1HBN - chains B and E of the 6 polymer chains in the assembly; structure by X-ray diffraction, 1.16 A resolution.

== Chain B (and E) ==
Protein: Methyl-coenzyme M reductase I beta subunit
From: Methanothermobacter thermautotrophicus
Notes: chain E of this document is another copy of the same molecule, construct and numbering; everything in this record applies to it too
UniProt: P11560 (MCRB_METTM); residues 2-443 here correspond to UniProt positions 1-442 (UniProt number = residue number - 1)
Amino-acid sequence (442 residues; numbered 2 to 443; the number before each row is that of its first residue):
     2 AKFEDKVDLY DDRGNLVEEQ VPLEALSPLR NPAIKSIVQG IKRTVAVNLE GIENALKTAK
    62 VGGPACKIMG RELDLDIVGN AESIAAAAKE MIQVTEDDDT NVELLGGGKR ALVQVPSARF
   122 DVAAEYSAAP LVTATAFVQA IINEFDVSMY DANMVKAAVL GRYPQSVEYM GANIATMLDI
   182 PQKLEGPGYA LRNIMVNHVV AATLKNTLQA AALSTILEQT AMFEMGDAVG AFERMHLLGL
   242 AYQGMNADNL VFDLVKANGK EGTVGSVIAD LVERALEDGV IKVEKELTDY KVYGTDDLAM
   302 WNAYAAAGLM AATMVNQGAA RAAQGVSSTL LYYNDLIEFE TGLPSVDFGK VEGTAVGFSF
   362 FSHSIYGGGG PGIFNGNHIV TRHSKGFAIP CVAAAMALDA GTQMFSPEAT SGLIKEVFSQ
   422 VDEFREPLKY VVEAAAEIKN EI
Bound ions: Na+ site 1: D99, T101; Mg2+ near D271 (its only coordinating residue here); Na+ site 2 near N441 (its only coordinating residue here)
Small-molecule neighbours:
  - 1-thioethanesulfonic acid (COM): F361, S365, Y367
  - factor 430 (F43): S365, I366, Y367
  - Coenzyme B (TP7): F361, F362, Y367, G368, G369, H379, I380, V381

== Chain B / chain E interface ==
Pairs across the interface - 86 pairs, chain B then chain E:
  K3(B) - E91(E)  hydrogen bond (side chain-backbone)
  K3(B) - M92(E)
  K3(B) - Q94(E)  hydrogen bond (side chain-backbone)
  P29(B) - V123(E)
  L30(B) - R120(E)
  R31(B) - V95(E)
  R31(B) - T96(E)
  K36(B) - D122(E)
  V39(B) - V123(E)  hydrophobic
  Q40(B) - D122(E)  hydrogen bond (side chain-backbone)
  K43(B) - A124(E)  hydrogen bond (side chain-backbone)
  K43(B) - A125(E)  hydrogen bond (side chain-backbone)
  M92(B) - V230(E)
  M92(B) - G231(E)
  V95(B) - L30(E)  hydrophobic
  V95(B) - R31(E)
  T96(B) - R31(E)
  R120(B) - L30(E)
  D122(B) - K36(E)
  D122(B) - Q40(E)
  V123(B) - P29(E)
  V123(B) - V39(E)
  V123(B) - T221(E)
  A124(B) - K43(E)  hydrogen bond (backbone-side chain)
  A124(B) - E225(E)
  A125(B) - K43(E)  hydrogen bond (backbone-side chain)
  A125(B) - E126(E)
  A125(B) - Y127(E)
  A125(B) - A191(E)  hydrophobic
  A125(B) - E225(E)  hydrogen bond (backbone-side chain)
  E126(B) - A125(E)
  E126(B) - E126(E)
  E126(B) - L185(E)
  E126(B) - P188(E)
  E126(B) - G189(E)  hydrogen bond (side chain-backbone)
  E126(B) - E225(E)  hydrogen bond (backbone-side chain)
  Y127(B) - A125(E)
  S128(B) - P188(E)
  S128(B) - G189(E)
  A129(B) - E225(E)
  L132(B) - P188(E)
  L132(B) - M226(E)
  T136(B) - G227(E)
  T136(B) - V230(E)
  Q140(B) - V230(E)  hydrogen bond (side chain-backbone)
  Q140(B) - G231(E)
  Q140(B) - A232(E)  hydrogen bond (side chain-backbone)
  Q140(B) - F233(E)
  Y164(B) - G187(E)
  Y164(B) - P188(E)
  Y170(B) - P188(E)
  I181(B) - P188(E)  hydrophobic
  Q183(B) - L185(E)  hydrogen bond (side chain-backbone)
  Q183(B) - G187(E)
  Q183(B) - P188(E)
  L185(B) - E126(E)
  L185(B) - P182(E)  hydrophobic
  L185(B) - Q183(E)  hydrogen bond (backbone-side chain)
  G187(B) - Y164(E)
  G187(B) - Q183(E)
  P188(B) - E126(E)
  P188(B) - S128(E)
  P188(B) - L132(E)
  P188(B) - Y164(E)
  P188(B) - Y170(E)
  P188(B) - I181(E)  hydrophobic
  P188(B) - Q183(E)
  G189(B) - E126(E)  hydrogen bond (backbone-side chain)
  G189(B) - S128(E)
  A191(B) - A125(E)  hydrophobic
  T221(B) - V123(E)
  F224(B) - V133(E)
  E225(B) - A124(E)
  E225(B) - A125(E)  hydrogen bond (side chain-backbone)
  E225(B) - E126(E)  hydrogen bond (side chain-backbone)
  E225(B) - A129(E)
  E225(B) - L132(E)
  M226(B) - L132(E)
  G227(B) - T136(E)
  V230(B) - M92(E)
  V230(B) - T136(E)
  V230(B) - Q140(E)  hydrogen bond (backbone-side chain)
  G231(B) - M92(E)
  G231(B) - Q140(E)
  A232(B) - Q140(E)  hydrogen bond (backbone-side chain)
  F233(B) - Q140(E)
Also at the interface, not in a pair above, chain B (48 interface residues in all): I35, A119, V133, P182, E186, Y190, L192
Also at the interface, not in a pair above, chain E (48 interface residues in all): I35, E186, Y190, L192, F224

== In short ==
Chain B and chain E each contribute 48 residues to their interface; the contacts include 19 hydrogen bonds.
Among the polar pairs are K3(B)-E91(E), K3(B)-Q94(E) and Q40(B)-D122(E). Chain B binds factor 430, Coenzyme B
and 1-thioethanesulfonic acid.
Chain B and chain E are both Methyl-coenzyme M reductase I beta subunit (Methanothermobacter
thermautotrophicus); the structure, Methyl-coenzyme M reductase, was determined by X-ray diffraction,
deposited together with 1HBM, 1HBO and 1HBU.
